8BGP - chains C and D of the 6 polymer chains in the assembly; structure by X-ray diffraction, 2.51 A resolution.

# Chain C (and D)
Name: Diacetylchitobiose deacetylase
From: Thermococcus chitonophagus
Notes: chain D of this document is another copy of the same molecule, construct and numbering; everything in this record applies to it too
Reference sequence: A0A160VQZ8 (A0A160VQZ8_9EURY); residues 1-267 here = UniProt positions 1-267
Amino-acid sequence (267 residues; row label = number of the first residue in the row):
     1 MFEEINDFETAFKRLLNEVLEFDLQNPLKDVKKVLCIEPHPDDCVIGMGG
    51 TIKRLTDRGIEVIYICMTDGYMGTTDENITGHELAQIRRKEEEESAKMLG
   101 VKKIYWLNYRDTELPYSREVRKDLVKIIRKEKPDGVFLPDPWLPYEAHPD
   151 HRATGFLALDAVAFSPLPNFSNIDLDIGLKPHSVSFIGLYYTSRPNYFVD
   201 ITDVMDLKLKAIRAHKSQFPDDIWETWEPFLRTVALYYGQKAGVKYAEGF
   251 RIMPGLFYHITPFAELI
Metal / ion sites: Zn2+ site 1: H40, D43, H151; Zn2+ site 2 near H182 (its only coordinating residue here)
From the paper describing this entry:
  - catalytic residues: D42, H259 (proposed by the authors, not directly observed)

# Chain C / chain D interface
Contacting residue pairs - 33 pairs, chain C then chain D:
  Y105(C) - D176(D)
  W106(C) - N172(D)
  W106(C) - I173(D)
  L107(C) - N172(D)
  L107(C) - I173(D)  hydrophobic
  N108(C) - N172(D)
  Y109(C) - K122(D)  hydrogen bond
  R118(C) - Y109(D)
  R118(C) - E119(D)  salt bridge
  E119(C) - R118(D)  salt bridge
  E119(C) - E119(D)
  E119(C) - K122(D)  salt bridge
  K122(C) - Y109(D)
  K122(C) - E119(D)  salt bridge
  K122(C) - D123(D)  salt bridge
  D123(C) - K122(D)  salt bridge
  K126(C) - K126(D)
  K126(C) - I173(D)
  K126(C) - D174(D)  salt bridge
  K126(C) - I177(D)
  I127(C) - I173(D)  hydrophobic
  K130(C) - I177(D)  hydrogen bond (side chain-backbone)
  N172(C) - W106(D)
  N172(C) - L107(D)
  N172(C) - N108(D)
  I173(C) - L107(D)  hydrophobic
  I173(C) - D123(D)
  I173(C) - K126(D)
  I173(C) - I127(D)  hydrophobic
  D174(C) - K126(D)  salt bridge
  D176(C) - Y105(D)
  I177(C) - K126(D)
  I177(C) - K130(D)  hydrogen bond (backbone-side chain)
Other interface residues (no listed pair), chain C (20 interface residues in all): P115, S171, L179
Other interface residues (no listed pair), chain D (20 interface residues in all): P115, S171, L179

# In short
Chain C and chain D each contribute 20 residues to their interface, with 3 hydrogen bonds and 8 salt bridges.
Polar contacts include R118(C)-E119(D), E119(C)-K122(D) and K122(C)-D123(D). H40(C), D43(C) and H151(C)
coordinate Zn2+ site 1. From the paper: catalytic residues D42(C) and H259(C).
Both chains are Diacetylchitobiose deacetylase (Thermococcus chitonophagus). Entry 8BGP
(N,N-diacetylchitobiose deacetylase from Pyrococcus chitonophagus anomalous data) was determined by X-ray
diffraction together with 8BGN and 8BGO from the same study.
